Entry 8RHL (X-ray diffraction, 3.20 A resolution); this record covers chains N and a of the 32 polymer chains in the assembly.

Chain N:
Name: Proteasome subunit beta type-1
From: Saccharomyces cerevisiae
Notes: EC 3.4.25.1
UniProt: P38624 (PSB1_YEAST); residues 1-196 here correspond to UniProt positions 20-215 (UniProt number = residue number + 19)
Amino-acid sequence (196 residues; row label = number of the first residue in the row):
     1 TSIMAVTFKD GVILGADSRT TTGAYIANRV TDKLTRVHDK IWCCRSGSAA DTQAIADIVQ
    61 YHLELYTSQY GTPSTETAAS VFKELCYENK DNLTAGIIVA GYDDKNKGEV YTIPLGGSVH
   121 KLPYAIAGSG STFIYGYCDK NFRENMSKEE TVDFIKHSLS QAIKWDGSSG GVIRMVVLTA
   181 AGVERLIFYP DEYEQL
Swiss-Prot annotation at these positions:
  - active site: Thr1 (Nucleophile)

Chain a:
Name: Proteasome subunit beta type-7
From: Saccharomyces cerevisiae
UniProt: P30657 (PSB7_YEAST); residues -12 to 233 here correspond to UniProt positions 21-266 (UniProt number = residue number + 33)
Amino-acid sequence (246 residues; row label = number of the first residue in the row; numbers below 1 keep their minus sign (Thr-12 is residue -12)):
   -12 TQIANAGASP MVNTQQPIVT GTSVISMKYD NGVIIAADNL GSYGSLLRFN GVERLIPVGD
    48 NTVVGISGDI SDMQHIERLL KDLVTENAYD NPLADAEEAL EPSYIFEYLA TVMYQRRSKM
   108 NPLWNAIIVA GVQSNGDQFL RYVNLLGVTY SSPTLATGFG AHMANPLLRK VVDRESDIPK
   168 TTVQVAEEAI VNAMRVLYYR DARSSRNFSL AIIDKNTGLT FKKNLQVENM KWDFAKDIKG
   228 YGTQKI
Unresolved in the structure: -12 to 0, 230-233

How chain N and chain a interact:
Pairs across the interface - 54 pairs, chain N then chain a:
  Arg19(N) - Ala189(a)
  Thr21(N) - Ala189(a)
  Ala24(N) - Phe146(a)
  Ala24(N) - Asp188(a)
  Ala24(N) - Ala189(a)  hydrogen bond (backbone-backbone)
  Ala24(N) - Arg190(a)
  Tyr25(N) - Phe146(a)
  Tyr25(N) - Arg187(a)
  Ile26(N) - Tyr186(a)
  Ile26(N) - Arg187(a)  hydrogen bond (backbone-backbone)
  Ile26(N) - Asp188(a)
  Ile26(N) - Ala189(a)
  Ala27(N) - Arg187(a)  hydrogen bond (backbone-side chain)
  Asn28(N) - Arg187(a)
  Arg29(N) - Tyr186(a)
  Arg29(N) - Arg187(a)
  Arg29(N) - Lys218(a)  hydrogen bond (side chain-backbone)
  Arg29(N) - Trp219(a)
  Arg29(N) - Phe221(a)
  Val30(N) - Phe221(a)  hydrophobic
  Val30(N) - Ala222(a)  hydrophobic
  Val30(N) - Ile225(a)
  Asp32(N) - Lys226(a)
  Asp32(N) - Gly227(a)  hydrogen bond (side chain-backbone)
  Thr35(N) - Tyr228(a)
  Arg45(N) - Tyr228(a)
  Gln53(N) - Tyr228(a)
  Ala56(N) - Tyr228(a)
  Asp57(N) - Tyr228(a)  hydrogen bond
  Phe133(N) - Leu33(a)  hydrophobic
  Lys164(N) - Leu34(a)
  Trp165(N) - Ser32(a)
  Trp165(N) - Leu33(a)
  Trp165(N) - Leu34(a)  hydrogen bond (backbone-backbone)
  Trp165(N) - Arg35(a)
  Asp166(N) - Ser32(a)
  Asp166(N) - Leu34(a)
  Gly167(N) - Ser32(a)  hydrogen bond (backbone-backbone)
  Gly167(N) - Leu34(a)
  Gly167(N) - Ala189(a)
  Gly167(N) - Arg190(a)
  Ser168(N) - Arg190(a)
  Gly171(N) - Trp219(a)
  Val172(N) - Trp219(a)  hydrophobic
  Arg174(N) - Ala222(a)  hydrogen bond (side chain-backbone)
  Arg174(N) - Ile225(a)
  Ile187(N) - Ala222(a)  hydrophobic
  Ile187(N) - Lys223(a)
  Tyr189(N) - Trp219(a)
  Tyr189(N) - Asp220(a)
  Pro190(N) - Trp219(a)
  Asp191(N) - Arg193(a)  salt bridge
  Glu194(N) - Tyr185(a)  hydrogen bond
  Glu194(N) - Arg193(a)  salt bridge
Other interface residues (no listed pair), chain N (31 interface residues in all): Ile163, Arg185
Other interface residues (no listed pair), chain a (24 interface residues in all): Met150, Met217

Summary:
31 residues of chain N face 24 of chain a across their interface, with 10 hydrogen bonds and 2 salt bridges.
Polar pairs include Asp191(N)-Arg193(a), Glu194(N)-Arg193(a) and Ala27(N)-Arg187(a). Curated annotation
(UniProt) lists active-site residue Thr1(N) on chain N.
Chain N is Proteasome subunit beta type-1 and chain a is Proteasome subunit beta type-7, both from
Saccharomyces cerevisiae; the structure, Yeast 20S proteasome in complex with a linear biarylether epoxyketone
(compound 15a), was determined by X-ray diffraction together with 8RHJ and 8RHK from the same study.
